Entry 6SZ5 (X-ray diffraction, 2.23 A resolution); this record covers chains A and B of the 3 polymer chains in the assembly.

Chain A:
Name: Calmodulin-2
Source organism: Homo sapiens
Reference sequence: P0DP24 (CALM2_HUMAN); residues 1-149 here = UniProt positions 1-149
Sequence (149 residues; each row starts with the number of its first residue):
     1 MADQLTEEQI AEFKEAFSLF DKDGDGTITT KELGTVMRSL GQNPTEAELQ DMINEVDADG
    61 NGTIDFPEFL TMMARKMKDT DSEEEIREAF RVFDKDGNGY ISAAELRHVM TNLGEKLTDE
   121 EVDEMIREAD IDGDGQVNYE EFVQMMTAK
Disordered / not traced: 1-3, 148-149
Ion coordination: Ca2+ site 1: Asp21, Asp23, Asp25, Thr27, Glu32, Asp119; Ca2+ site 2: Asp57, Asp59, Asn61, Thr63, Glu68; Ca2+ site 3: Asp94, Asp96, Asn98, Tyr100, Glu105; Ca2+ site 4: Asp130, Asp132, Asp134, Gln136, Glu141
Swiss-Prot annotation at these positions:
  - binding site (Ca(2+)): Asp21, Asp23, Asp25, Thr27, Glu32, Asp57, Asp59, Asn61, Thr63, Glu68, Asp94, Asp96, Asn98, Tyr100, Glu105, Asp130, Asp132, Asp134, Gln136, Glu141
  - modified residue: Ala2 (N-acetylalanine), Lys22 (N6-acetyllysine), Thr45 (Phosphothreonine), Ser82 (Phosphoserine), Lys95 (N6-acetyllysine), Tyr100 (Phosphotyrosine), Ser102 (Phosphoserine), Thr111 (Phosphothreonine), Lys116 (N6,N6,N6-trimethyllysine), Tyr139 (Phosphotyrosine)
  - cross-link: Lys22 (Glycyl lysine isopeptide (Lys-Gly) (interchain with G-Cter in SUMO2))
  - natural variant: Asp96 (D96V: In LQT15), Asn98 (N98I: In LQT15; N98S: In LQT15), Asp130 (D130G: In LQT15; D130V: In LQT15), Asp132 (D132E: In LQT15), Asp134 (D134H: In LQT15), Gln136 (Q136P: In LQT15)

Chain B:
Name: NADPH oxidase 5
Notes: EC 1.6.3.-
Reference sequence: Q96PH1 (NOX5_HUMAN), isoform Q96PH1-3; residues -26 to 692 here correspond to UniProt positions 19-737 (UniProt number = residue number + 45)
Sequence (719 residues; row label = number of the first residue in the row; numbers below 1 keep their minus sign (Met-26 is residue -26)):
   -26 MSAEEDARWL RWVTQQFKTI AGEDGEISLQ EFKAALHVKE SFFAERFFAL FDSDRSGTIT
    34 LQELQEALTL LIHGSPMDKL KFLFQVYDID GSGSIDPDEL RTVLQSCLRE SAISLPDEKL
    94 DQLTLALFES ADADGNGAIT FEELRDELQR FPGVMENLTI SAAHWLTAPA PRPRPRRPRQ
   154 LTRAYWHNHR SQLFCLATYA GLHVLLFGLA ASAHRDLGAS VMVAKGCGQC LNFDCSFIAV
   214 LMLRRCLTWL RATWLAQVLP LDQNIQFHQL MGYVVVGLSL VHTVAHTVNF VLQAQAEASP
   274 FQFWELLLTT RPGIGWVHGS ASPTGVALLL LLLLMFICSS SCIRRSGHFE VFYWTHLSYL
   334 LVWLLLIFHG PNFWKWLLVP GILFFLEKAI GLAVSRMAAV CIMEVNLLPS KVTHLLIKRP
   394 PFFHYRPGDY LYLNIPTIAR YEWHPFTISS APEQKDTIWL HIRSQGQWTN RLYESFKASD
   454 PLGRGSKRLS RSVTMRKSQR SSKGSEILLE KHKFCNIKCY IDGPYGTPTR RIFASEHAVL
   514 IGAGIGITPF ASILQSIMYR HQKRKHTCPS CQHSWIEGVQ DNMKLHKVDF IWINRDQRSF
   574 EWFVSLLTKL EMDQAEEAQY GRFLELHMYM TSALGKNDMK AIGLQMALDL LANKEKKDSI
   634 TGLQTRTQPG RPDWSKVFQK VAAEKKGKVQ VFFCGSPALA KVLKGHCEKF GFRFFQENF
Disordered / not traced: -26 to 646, 658-692
Swiss-Prot annotation at these positions:
  - binding site (Ca(2+)): Asp-3, Glu-1, Glu4, Asp25, Asp27, Ser29, Thr31, Glu36, Asp61, Asp63

How chain A and chain B interact:
Pairs across the interface (14):
  Glu85(A) - Glu657(B)
  Ile86(A) - Val654(B)  hydrophobic
  Ala89(A) - Val654(B)  hydrophobic
  Phe93(A) - Val650(B)  hydrophobic
  Met110(A) - Val650(B)  hydrophobic
  Glu115(A) - Lys649(B)
  Met125(A) - Trp647(B)  hydrogen bond (backbone-side chain)
  Glu128(A) - Trp647(B)
  Ala129(A) - Trp647(B)  hydrophobic
  Phe142(A) - Trp647(B)  hydrophobic
  Met145(A) - Trp647(B)  hydrophobic
  Met146(A) - Trp647(B)  hydrophobic
  Met146(A) - Val650(B)  hydrophobic
  Met146(A) - Phe651(B)
Other interface residues (no listed pair), chain A (16 interface residues in all): Leu106, Leu113, Val137, Thr147
Other interface residues (no listed pair), chain B (7 interface residues in all): Lys653
The authors on this interface:
  - interface residues, chain B: Trp647(B), Phe651(B), Val654(B)

Overview:
16 residues of chain A and 7 residues of chain B are in contact, with 1 hydrogen bond. The hydrogen-bonded
pair is Met125(A)-Trp647(B). Asp21(A), Asp23(A), Asp25(A), Thr27(A), Glu32(A) and Asp119(A) coordinate Ca2+
site 1. From UniProt: 20 Ca2+-binding residues on chain A; 10 Ca2+-binding residues on chain B. From the
paper: interface residues Trp647(B), Phe651(B) and Val654(B).
Chain A is Calmodulin-2 (Homo sapiens) and chain B is NADPH oxidase 5; the structure, Human calmodulin bound
to a peptide of human NADPH oxidase 5, was determined by X-ray diffraction.
